7RNB - chains B and F of the 6 polymer chains in the assembly; structure by X-ray diffraction, 1.75 A resolution.

# Chain B
Protein: Caspase-3 subunit p12
Source organism: Homo sapiens
Reference sequence: P42574 (CASP3_HUMAN); residues 184-277 here = UniProt positions 184-277
Sequence (95 residues; numbered 184 to 278; the number before each row is that of its first residue):
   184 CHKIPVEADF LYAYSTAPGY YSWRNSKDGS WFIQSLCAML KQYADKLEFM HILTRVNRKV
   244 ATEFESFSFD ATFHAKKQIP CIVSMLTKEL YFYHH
Unresolved in the structure: 184, 277-278
Differences from the reference sequence: expression tag (278)
Swiss-Prot annotation at these positions:
  - modified residue: Arg207 (Microbial infection: ADP-riboxanated arginine)
  - mutagenesis: Arg207 (R207A: Abolished ADP-riboxanation by C.violaceum CopC)
From the paper describing this entry:
  - binding site for Ac-VDRVD-CHO (chain F): Arg207, Asn208, Phe250
  - conformationally variable residues (loop rearrangement): Ser251 to Thr255

# Chain F
Protein: Ac-VDRVD-CHO
Sequence (6 residues; row label = number of the first residue in the row):
     1 XVDRVX
Modified positions: ACE (acetyl group) at position 1; ASA (aspartic aldehyde) at position 6

# Chain B / chain F interface
Pairs across the interface (21; chain B residue first):
  Tyr204(B) - Val5(F)  hydrophobic
  Ser205(B) - Val5(F)
  Ser205(B) - ASA_6(F)  hydrogen bond (backbone-backbone)
  Trp206(B) - Asp3(F)
  Trp206(B) - Arg4(F)
  Trp206(B) - Val5(F)  hydrophobic
  Arg207(B) - Val2(F)
  Arg207(B) - Asp3(F)
  Arg207(B) - Arg4(F)  hydrogen bond (backbone-backbone)
  Arg207(B) - Val5(F)
  Arg207(B) - ASA_6(F)
  Asn208(B) - ACE_1(F)
  Asn208(B) - Val2(F)
  Asn208(B) - Asp3(F)  hydrogen bond
  Ser209(B) - ACE_1(F)
  Ser209(B) - Val2(F)  hydrogen bond (side chain-backbone)
  Lys210(B) - ACE_1(F)
  Trp214(B) - Asp3(F)
  Glu248(B) - Asp3(F)
  Ser249(B) - Asp3(F)
  Phe250(B) - Asp3(F)  hydrogen bond (backbone-side chain)
Other interface residues (no listed pair), chain B (12 interface residues in all): Phe256

# In short
Chain B and chain F form an interface of 12 and 6 residues respectively, with 5 hydrogen bonds. Polar pairs
include Asn208(B)-Asp3(F), Ser209(B)-Val2(F) and Phe250(B)-Asp3(F). From UniProt: one mutagenesis site on
chain B. The paper reports a binding site for Ac-VDRVD-CHO (chain F) at Arg207(B), Asn208(B) and Phe250(B);
conformational variability at Ser251(B).
Here chain B is Caspase-3 subunit p12 (Homo sapiens) and chain F is Ac-VDRVD-CHO. Entry 7RNB (Crystal
structure of caspase-3 with inhibitor Ac-VDRVD-CHO) was determined by X-ray diffraction (same publication as
7RN7, 7RN8, 7RN9, 7RND, 7RNE, 7RNF and 7SEO).
